5I50 - chains A and D of the 4 polymer chains in the assembly; structure by X-ray diffraction, 2.70 A resolution.

[Chain A]
Protein: Myc proto-oncogene protein
Source organism: Homo sapiens
Notes: fragment: OmoMYC
Reference sequence: P01106 (MYC_HUMAN); residues 3-92 here correspond to UniProt positions 350-439 (UniProt number = residue number + 347)
Sequence (118 residues; row label = number of the first residue in the row; numbers below 1 keep their minus sign (Met-25 is residue -25)):
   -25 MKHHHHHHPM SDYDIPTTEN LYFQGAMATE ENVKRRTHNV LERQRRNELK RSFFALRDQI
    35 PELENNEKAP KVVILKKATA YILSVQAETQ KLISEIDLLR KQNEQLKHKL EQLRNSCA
Unresolved in the structure: -25 to 0
Sequence notes: initiating methionine (-25); expression tag (-24 to 2); engineered mutation Thr63 (Glu410 in P01106), Ile70 (Glu417 in P01106), Gln76 (Arg423 in P01106), Asn77 (Arg424 in P01106)
Reported in the primary citation:
  - binding site for the 22-nt DNA strand: His12, Glu16, Arg20

[Chain D]
Molecule: 22-nt DNA strand
Sequence (22 nucleotides; numbered 1 to 22; the number before each row is that of its first residue):
     1 GTGTAGGCCA CGTGACCGGG TG

[Interface between chain A and chain D]
Contacting residue pairs (17; chain A residue first):
  Arg9(A) - DT13(D)  salt bridge to the phosphate
  His12(A) - DT13(D)  base contact
  His12(A) - DG14(D)  hydrogen bond to the base
  His12(A) - DA15(D)  base contact
  Asn13(A) - DG12(D)  sugar contact
  Asn13(A) - DT13(D)  hydrogen bond to the phosphate
  Glu16(A) - DT13(D)  base contact
  Arg17(A) - DC11(D)  phosphate contact
  Arg17(A) - DG12(D)  salt bridge to the phosphate
  Arg20(A) - DC11(D)  salt bridge to the phosphate
  Arg20(A) - DG12(D)  salt bridge to the phosphate
  Lys24(A) - DA10(D)  phosphate contact
  Ala43(A) - DC9(D)  phosphate contact
  Pro44(A) - DC8(D)  sugar contact
  Pro44(A) - DC9(D)  phosphate contact
  Lys45(A) - DC9(D)  hydrogen bond to the phosphate
  Lys45(A) - DA10(D)  salt bridge to the phosphate

[In short]
10 residues of chain A face 8 of chain D across their interface, with 3 hydrogen bonds and 5 salt bridges.
Polar contacts include His12(A)-DG14(D), Asn13(A)-DT13(D) and Lys45(A)-DC9(D). The paper reports a binding
site for the 22-nt DNA strand at His12(A), Glu16(A) and Arg20(A).
Chain A is Myc proto-oncogene protein (Homo sapiens) and chain D is a 22-nt DNA strand; the structure,
Structure of OmoMYC bound to double-stranded DNA, was determined by X-ray diffraction, deposited together with
5I4Z.
